6HX2 - chains C and E of the 6 polymer chains in the assembly; structure by X-ray diffraction, 1.60 A resolution.

== Chain C (and E) ==
Name: DNA protection during starvation protein
From: Listeria innocua Clip11262
Notes: EC 1.16.-.-; chain E of this document is another copy of the same molecule, construct and numbering; everything in this record applies to it too
Reference sequence: P80725 (DPS_LISIN); residues 2-157 here correspond to UniProt positions 1-156 (UniProt number = residue number - 1)
Chain sequence (156 residues; numbered 2 to 157; the number before each row is that of its first residue):
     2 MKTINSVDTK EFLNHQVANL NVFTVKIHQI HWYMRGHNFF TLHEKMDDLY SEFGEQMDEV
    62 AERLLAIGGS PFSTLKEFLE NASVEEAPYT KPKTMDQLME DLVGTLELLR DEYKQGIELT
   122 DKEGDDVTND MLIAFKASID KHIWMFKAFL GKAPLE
Disordered / not traced: 2-7
Curated features (UniProtKB/Swiss-Prot):
  - binding site (Fe cation): His-32, Asp-59, Glu-63
Ion coordination: Co2+ site 1 near His-16 (its only coordinating residue here); Co2+ site 2: His-32, Asp-59, Glu-63; Co2+ site 3 near His-38 (its only coordinating residue here); Co2+ site 4 near Glu-56 (its only coordinating residue here); Co2+ site 5 near Asp-131 (its only coordinating residue here)

== Chain C / chain E interface ==
Pairs across the interface (15):
  Lys-115(C) with Asp-127(E), salt bridge
  Ile-118(C) with Asp-127(E)
  Asp-131(C) with Asp-131(E)
  Ile-134(C) with Asp-127(E); Val-128(E); Asp-131(E)
  Lys-137(C) with Val-128(E)
  Ala-138(C) with Val-128(E), hydrophobic
  Asp-141(C) with Arg-64(E), salt bridge; Ala-67(E)
  Lys-142(C) with Glu-63(E)
  Trp-145(C) with Glu-63(E); Leu-66(E), hydrophobic
  Pro-155(C) with Leu-66(E)
  Leu-156(C) with Ile-68(E)
Also at the interface, not in a pair above, chain E (10 interface residues in all): Gly-69, Gly-125

== Overview ==
11 residues of chain C face 10 of chain E across their interface; the contacts include 2 salt bridges. Among
the polar pairs are Lys-115(C)/Asp-127(E) and Asp-141(C)/Arg-64(E). Curated annotation (UniProt) lists 3 Fe
cation-binding residues on chain C.
Chain C and chain E are both DNA protection during starvation protein (Listeria innocua Clip11262); the
structure, The structure of Dps from Listeria innocua soaked with Cobalt, was determined by X-ray diffraction
together with 6SEV, 6HUI, 6HVQ and 6HV1 from the same study.
